PDB entry 8VMJ | electron microscopy, 3.10 A resolution | chains I and D of the 10 polymer chains in the assembly

== Chain I ==
Name: Histone H3.2
Organism: Homo sapiens
UniProtKB: Q71DI3 (H32_HUMAN); residues 0-135 here correspond to UniProt positions 1-136 (UniProt number = residue number + 1)
Sequence (136 residues; numbered 0 to 135; the number before each row is that of its first residue; numbering starts at 0):
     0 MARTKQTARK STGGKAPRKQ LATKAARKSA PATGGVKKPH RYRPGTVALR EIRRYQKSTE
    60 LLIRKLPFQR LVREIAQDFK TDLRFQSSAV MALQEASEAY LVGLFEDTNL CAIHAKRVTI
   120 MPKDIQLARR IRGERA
Unresolved in the structure: 0-35
Modified residues: Lys4 (N-trimethyllysine; M3L)
UniProt features mapped onto this chain:
  - modified residue: Arg2 (Asymmetric dimethylarginine), Thr3 (Phosphothreonine), Lys4 (Allysine), Gln5 (5-glutamyl dopamine), Thr6 (Phosphothreonine), Arg8 (Citrulline), Lys9 (N6,N6,N6-trimethyllysine), Ser10 (ADP-ribosylserine), Thr11 (Phosphothreonine), Lys14 (N6-(2-hydroxyisobutyryl)lysine), Arg17 (Asymmetric dimethylarginine), Lys18 (N6-(2-hydroxyisobutyryl)lysine), Lys23 (N6-(2-hydroxyisobutyryl)lysine), Arg26 (Citrulline), Lys27 (N6,N6,N6-trimethyllysine), Ser28 (ADP-ribosylserine), Lys36 (N6,N6,N6-trimethyllysine), Lys37 (N6-methyllysine), Tyr41 (Phosphotyrosine), Lys56 (N6,N6,N6-trimethyllysine) and 8 more in UniProt
  - lipidation: Lys18 (N6-decanoyllysine), Cys110 (S-palmitoyl cysteine)

== Chain D ==
Molecule: 157-nt DNA strand
Organism: Homo sapiens
Sequence (157 nucleotides; row label = number of the first residue in the row):
     1 GCTGCCGGCG GCTGGAGAAT CCCGGTGCCG AGGCCGCTCA ATTGGTCGTA GACAGCTCTA
    61 GCACCGCTTA AACGCACGTA CGCGCTGTCC CCCGCGTTTA AACCGCCAAG GGGATTACTC
   121 CCTAGTCTCC AGGCACGTCT CAGATATATA CATCCTG

== How chain I and chain D interact ==
Contacting residue pairs (17):
  His39(I) with DG17(D), salt bridge to the phosphate
  Arg40(I) with DC93(D), hydrogen bond to the base; DG94(D), hydrogen bond to the sugar
  Tyr41(I) with DG94(D), hydrogen bond to the phosphate
  Pro43(I) with DC93(D), phosphate contact
  Gly44(I) with DC93(D), hydrogen bond to the phosphate
  Thr45(I) with DC93(D), hydrogen bond to the phosphate
  Val46(I) with DC93(D), phosphate contact
  Ala47(I) with DC93(D), phosphate contact
  Arg49(I) with DA18(D), phosphate contact; DA19(D), salt bridge to the phosphate
  Arg63(I) with DA101(D), phosphate contact; DA102(D), salt bridge to the phosphate
  Lys64(I) with DA102(D), phosphate contact
  Leu65(I) with DA102(D), hydrogen bond to the phosphate
  Pro66(I) with DA101(D), sugar contact
  Arg69(I) with DA101(D), salt bridge to the phosphate
Also at the interface, not in a pair above, chain I (17 interface residues in all): Lys36, Arg42, Arg83
Also at the interface, not in a pair above, chain D (11 interface residues in all): DA16, DC92, DG110, DG111

== In short ==
Chain I and chain D form an interface of 17 and 11 residues respectively, with 6 hydrogen bonds and 4 salt
bridges. Among the polar pairs are Arg40(I)-DC93(D), Arg40(I)-DG94(D) and Tyr41(I)-DG94(D).
Here chain I is Histone H3.2 and chain D is a 157-nt DNA strand, both from Homo sapiens. Entry 8VMJ (H3K4me3
nucleosome bound to PRC2_AJ119-450) was determined by electron microscopy (same publication as 8VMI, 8VML,
8VMN, 8VNV, 8VNZ, 8VO0 and 8VOB).
